6PEP - chains D and F of the 69 polymer chains in the assembly; structure by electron microscopy, 3.80 A resolution.

Chain D (and F):
Protein: Protein InvG
From: Salmonella typhimurium (strain LT2 / SGSC1412 / ATCC 700720)
Notes: chain F of this document is another copy of the same molecule, construct and numbering; everything in this record applies to it too
UniProt: P35672 (INVG_SALTY); residues 1-562 here = UniProt positions 1-562
Sequence (562 residues; numbered 1 to 562; the number before each row is that of its first residue):
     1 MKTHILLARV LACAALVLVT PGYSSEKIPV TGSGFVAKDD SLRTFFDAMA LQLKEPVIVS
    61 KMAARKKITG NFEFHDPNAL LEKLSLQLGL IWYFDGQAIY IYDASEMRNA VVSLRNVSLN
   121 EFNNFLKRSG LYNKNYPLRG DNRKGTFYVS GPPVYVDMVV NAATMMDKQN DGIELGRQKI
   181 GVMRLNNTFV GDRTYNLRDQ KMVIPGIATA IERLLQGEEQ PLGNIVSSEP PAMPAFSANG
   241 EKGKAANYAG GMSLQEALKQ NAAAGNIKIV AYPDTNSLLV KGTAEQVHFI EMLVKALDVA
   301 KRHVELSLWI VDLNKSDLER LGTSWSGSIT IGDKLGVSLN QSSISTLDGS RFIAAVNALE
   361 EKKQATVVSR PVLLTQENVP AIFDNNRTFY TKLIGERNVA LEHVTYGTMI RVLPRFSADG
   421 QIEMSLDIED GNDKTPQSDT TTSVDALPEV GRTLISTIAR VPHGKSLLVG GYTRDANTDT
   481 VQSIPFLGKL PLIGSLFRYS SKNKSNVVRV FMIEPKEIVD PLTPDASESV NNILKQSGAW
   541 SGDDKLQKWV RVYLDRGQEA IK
Disordered / not traced: 1-26, 171-562 (chain F: 1-31, 171-562)

How chain D and chain F interact:
Contacting residue pairs (33):
  Asp47(D) - Leu86(F)
  Asp47(D) - Gln87(F)
  Asp47(D) - Leu88(F)
  Ala50(D) - Leu86(F)
  Leu51(D) - Leu86(F)  hydrophobic
  Leu51(D) - Gln87(F)
  Ile58(D) - Ala104(F)
  Asp95(D) - Tyr148(F)
  Asp95(D) - Ser150(F)
  Gln97(D) - Asn135(F)
  Gln97(D) - Tyr136(F)
  Gln97(D) - Pro137(F)  hydrogen bond (side chain-backbone)
  Gln97(D) - Arg139(F)
  Gln97(D) - Ser150(F)  hydrogen bond
  Ala98(D) - Met107(F)  hydrophobic
  Tyr100(D) - Met107(F)
  Phe125(D) - Asp141(F)
  Phe125(D) - Thr146(F)
  Arg128(D) - Asp141(F)  salt bridge
  Arg128(D) - Arg143(F)
  Ser129(D) - Gly140(F)
  Leu131(D) - Arg139(F)
  Leu131(D) - Tyr148(F)  hydrophobic
  Val154(D) - Asn109(F)
  Met158(D) - Tyr148(F)  hydrophobic
  Asn161(D) - Val111(F)
  Met165(D) - Val111(F)
  Met165(D) - Thr146(F)
  Met166(D) - Thr146(F)
  Lys168(D) - Arg115(F)
  Gln169(D) - Leu114(F)
  Gln169(D) - Arg115(F)
  Gln169(D) - Gly145(F)
Also at the interface, not in a pair above, chain D (23 interface residues in all): Lys54, Pro56, Val57, Gly96
Also at the interface, not in a pair above, chain F (24 interface residues in all): Ile91, Ser105, Val112, Ser113

Summary:
Chain D and chain F form an interface of 23 and 24 residues respectively; the contacts include 2 hydrogen
bonds and 1 salt bridge. Polar pairs include Arg128(D)-Asp141(F), Gln97(D)-Pro137(F) and Gln97(D)-Ser150(F).
Chain D and chain F are both Protein InvG (Salmonella typhimurium (strain LT2 / SGSC1412 / ATCC 700720)); the
structure, Focussed refinement of InvGN0N1:SpaPQR:PrgIJ from the Salmonella SPI-1 injectisome needle complex,
was determined by electron microscopy together with 6PEE, 6PEM, 6Q14, 6Q15 and 6Q16 from the same study.
